PDB entry 3M82 | X-ray diffraction, 2.40 A resolution | chains B and C of the 6 polymer chains in the assembly

Chain B (and C):
Molecule: Acetyl xylan esterase
Source organism: Thermotoga maritima
Notes: chain C of this document is another copy of the same molecule, construct and numbering; everything in this record applies to it too
Reference sequence: Q9WXT2 (Q9WXT2_THEMA); residue numbers follow UniProt; this construct covers 1-325
Amino-acid sequence (337 residues; numbered -11 to 325; the number before each row is that of its first residue; numbers below 1 keep their minus sign (Met-11 is residue -11)):
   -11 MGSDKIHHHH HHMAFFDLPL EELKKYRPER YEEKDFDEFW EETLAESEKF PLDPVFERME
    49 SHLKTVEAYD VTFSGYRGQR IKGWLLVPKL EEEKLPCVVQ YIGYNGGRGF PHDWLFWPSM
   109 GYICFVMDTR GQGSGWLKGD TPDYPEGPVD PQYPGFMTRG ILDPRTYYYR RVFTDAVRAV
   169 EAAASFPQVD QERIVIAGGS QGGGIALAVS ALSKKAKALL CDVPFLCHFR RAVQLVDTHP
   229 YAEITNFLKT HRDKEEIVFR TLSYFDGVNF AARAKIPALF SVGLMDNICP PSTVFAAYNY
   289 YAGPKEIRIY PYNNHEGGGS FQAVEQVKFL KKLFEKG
Disordered / not traced: -11 to 2, 324-325
Construct notes: expression tag (-11 to 0)
Modified positions: Ser188 (o-benzylsulfonyl-serine; SEB)

Interface between chain B and chain C:
Pairs across the interface (22; chain B residue first):
  Phe3(B) - Gln222(C)  hydrogen bond (backbone-backbone)
  Met273(B) - Val221(C)
  Met273(B) - Thr233(C)
  Tyr298(B) - Arg240(C)
  Pro299(B) - Glu243(C)
  Tyr300(B) - Arg218(C)  hydrogen bond
  Tyr300(B) - Val221(C)  hydrophobic
  Tyr300(B) - Leu236(C)  hydrophobic
  Tyr300(B) - Lys237(C)  hydrogen bond (backbone-side chain)
  Tyr300(B) - Glu243(C)
  Tyr300(B) - Phe247(C)
  Asn301(B) - Lys237(C)  hydrogen bond (side chain-backbone)
  Asn301(B) - Arg240(C)  hydrogen bond
  Asn302(B) - Lys237(C)  hydrogen bond
  Glu304(B) - Lys237(C)
  Glu304(B) - Arg240(C)
  Gly305(B) - Arg240(C)  hydrogen bond (backbone-side chain)
  Gly306(B) - Arg240(C)  hydrogen bond (backbone-side chain)
  Gly307(B) - Arg240(C)
  Phe309(B) - Thr238(C)
  Phe309(B) - Arg240(C)
  Phe309(B) - Asp241(C)

Summary:
Chain B and chain C form an interface of 12 and 11 residues respectively; the contacts include 8 hydrogen
bonds. Among the polar pairs are Tyr300(B)-Arg218(C), Tyr300(B)-Lys237(C) and Asn301(B)-Lys237(C).
Both chains are Acetyl xylan esterase (Thermotoga maritima). Entry 3M82 (Crystal structure of Acetyl xylan
esterase (TM0077) from THERMOTOGA MARITIMA at 2.40 A resolution (PMSF inhibitor ...) was determined by X-ray
diffraction, deposited together with 3M83, 3M81 and 1VLQ.
